5CZ4 - chains R and S of the 28 polymer chains in the assembly; structure by X-ray diffraction, 2.30 A resolution.

[Chain R]
Protein: Proteasome subunit alpha type-5
Source organism: Saccharomyces cerevisiae (strain ATCC 204508 / S288c)
Notes: EC 3.4.25.1
Reference sequence: P32379 (PSA5_YEAST); residues -7 to 252 here correspond to UniProt positions 1-260 (UniProt number = residue number + 8)
Sequence (260 residues; numbered -7 to 252; the number before each row is that of its first residue; numbers below 1 keep their minus sign (Met-7 is residue -7)):
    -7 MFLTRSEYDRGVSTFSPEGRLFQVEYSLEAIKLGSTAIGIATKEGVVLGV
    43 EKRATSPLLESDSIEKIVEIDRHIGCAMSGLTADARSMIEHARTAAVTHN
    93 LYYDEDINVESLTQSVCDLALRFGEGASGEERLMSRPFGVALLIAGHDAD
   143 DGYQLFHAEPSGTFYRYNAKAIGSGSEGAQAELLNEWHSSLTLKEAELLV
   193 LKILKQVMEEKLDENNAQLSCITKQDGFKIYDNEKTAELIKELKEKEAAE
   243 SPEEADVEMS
Disordered / not traced: -7 to 0, 118-124, 243-252

[Chain S]
Protein: Proteasome subunit alpha type-6
Source organism: Saccharomyces cerevisiae (strain ATCC 204508 / S288c)
Notes: EC 3.4.25.1
Reference sequence: P40302 (PSA6_YEAST); residues 0-233 here correspond to UniProt positions 1-234 (UniProt number = residue number + 1)
Sequence (234 residues; numbered 0 to 233; the number before each row is that of its first residue; numbering starts at 0):
     0 MFRNNYDGDTVTFSPTGRLFQVEYALEAIKQGSVTVGLRSNTHAVLVALK
    50 RNADELSSYQKKIIKCDEHMGLSLAGLAPDARVLSNYLRQQCNYSSLVFN
   100 RKLAVERAGHLLCDKAQKNTQSYGGRPYGVGLLIIGYDKSGAHLLEFQPS
   150 GNVTELYGTAIGARSQGAKTYLERTLDTFIKIDGNPDELIKAGVEAISQS
   200 LRDESLTVDNLSIAIVGKDTPFTIYDGEAVAKYI
Disordered / not traced: 0-2
UniProt features mapped onto this chain:
  - modified residue: Ser13 (Phosphoserine)
  - cross-link: Lys190 (Glycyl lysine isopeptide (Lys-Gly) (interchain with G-Cter in ubiquitin))

[Chain R / chain S interface]
Contacting residue pairs - 48 pairs, chain R then chain S:
  Arg2(R) with Gly7(S)
  Gly3(R) with Gly7(S)
  Ser5(R) with Gly123(S); Arg125(S)
  Thr6(R) with Gly7(S), hydrogen bond (side chain-backbone); Gln20(S)
  Phe7(R) with Gln20(S), hydrogen bond (backbone-side chain); Tyr23(S); Ala24(S), hydrophobic; Leu76(S), hydrophobic; Arg125(S); Pro126(S); Gly128(S)
  Ser8(R) with Tyr23(S)
  Pro9(R) with Tyr23(S), hydrophobic; Glu26(S)
  Glu10(R) with Glu26(S); Gln30(S)
  Gly11(R) with Tyr23(S); Ala27(S)
  Leu13(R) with Arg125(S)
  Gln106(R) with Arg81(S), hydrogen bond
  Asp110(R) with Arg81(S), salt bridge
  Leu113(R) with Pro78(S), hydrophobic; Asp79(S); Arg125(S)
  Ser153(R) with Pro78(S)
  Gly154(R) with Pro78(S)
  Thr155(R) with Gln59(S)
  Phe156(R) with Gln59(S)
  Tyr157(R) with Arg50(S), hydrogen bond (side chain-backbone); Ala52(S); Ser57(S); Gln59(S)
  Arg158(R) with Ser56(S); Ser57(S), hydrogen bond (backbone-backbone)
  Tyr159(R) with Ala52(S); Asp53(S); Leu55(S); Ser56(S)
  Asn160(R) with Leu55(S), hydrogen bond (backbone-backbone)
  Ala161(R) with Leu55(S)
  Gln172(R) with Asp53(S), hydrogen bond; Leu55(S)
  Leu175(R) with Leu55(S)
  Leu176(R) with Glu54(S); Leu55(S), hydrophobic
  Trp179(R) with Leu55(S), hydrophobic
Also at the interface, not in a pair above, chain R (27 interface residues in all): Glu117
Also at the interface, not in a pair above, chain S (25 interface residues in all): Asp6, Asn51

[Overview]
27 residues of chain R and 25 residues of chain S are in contact, with 7 hydrogen bonds and 1 salt bridge.
Among the polar pairs are Asp110(R)-Arg81(S), Thr6(R)-Gly7(S) and Phe7(R)-Gln20(S).
Chain R is Proteasome subunit alpha type-5 and chain S is Proteasome subunit alpha type-6, both from
Saccharomyces cerevisiae (strain ATCC 204508 / S288c); the structure, Yeast 20S proteasome at 2.3 A
resolution, was determined by X-ray diffraction (same publication as 5CZ5, 5CZ6, 5CZ7, 5CZ8, 5CZ9, 5CZA and 16
further entries).
